8ERT - chains A and G of the 21 polymer chains in the assembly; structure by electron microscopy, 3.30 A resolution.

# Chain A (and G)
Protein: NACHT, LRR and PYD domains-containing protein 3
From: Homo sapiens
Notes: chain G of this document is another copy of the same molecule, construct and numbering; everything in this record applies to it too
Reference sequence: Q96P20 (NLRP3_HUMAN); numbering as in UniProt (aligned over 1-95)
Amino-acid sequence (95 residues; each row starts with the number of its first residue):
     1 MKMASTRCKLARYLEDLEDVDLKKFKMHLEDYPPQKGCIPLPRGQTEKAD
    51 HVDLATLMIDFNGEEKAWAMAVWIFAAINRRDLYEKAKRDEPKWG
Swiss-Prot annotation at these positions:
  - modified residue: Ser-5 (Phosphoserine), Tyr-13 (Phosphotyrosine)
  - natural variant: Asp-21 (D21H: In KEFH)
  - mutagenesis: Lys-2 to Arg-7 (Strongly decreased interaction with MAVS and localization to mitochondria), Ser-5 (S5A: Decreased phosphorylation; increased activation of the NLRP3 inflammasome; S5D/E: Mimics phosphorylation state; decreased activation of the NLRP3 inflammasome), Arg-7 to Arg-12 (Abolished formation of the NLRP3 inflammasome), Arg-7 (R7E: Impaired ability to homooligomerize into ordered polymers), Glu-15 (E15R: Impaired ability to homooligomerize into ordered polymers. Complete loss of PYCARD/ASC filament nucleation), Leu-22 to Lys-23 (Loss of PYCARD/ASC-binding. No effect on GBP5-binding), Lys-23 to Lys-24 (Impaired ability to homooligomerize into ordered polymers. Complete loss of PYCARD/ASC filament nucleation), Lys-23 (K23E: Complete loss of PYCARD/ASC filament nucleation; when associated with E-24), Lys-24 (K24E: Complete loss of PYCARD/ASC filament nucleation; when associated with E-23), Met-27 (M27E: Impaired ability to homooligomerize into ordered polymers. Complete loss of PYCARD/ASC filament nucleation), Asp-31 (D31V: Impaired ability to homooligomerize into ordered polymers. Decreased PYCARD/ASC filament nucleation), Arg-43 (R43E: Impaired ability to homooligomerize into ordered polymers; R43W: Complete loss of PYCARD/ASC filament nucleation. Decreased PYCARD/ASC filament nucleation), 9 further mutagenesis entries in UniProt

# How chain A and chain G interact
Pairs across the interface (10; chain A residue first):
  Pro-42(A) / Glu-15(G)
  Arg-43(A) / Asp-16(G)
  Arg-43(A) / Glu-18(G)
  Arg-43(A) / Arg-80(G)
  Arg-43(A) / Asp-82(G)  salt bridge
  Gly-44(A) / Glu-15(G)  hydrogen bond (backbone-backbone)
  Gly-44(A) / Asp-16(G)
  Gly-44(A) / Leu-17(G)
  Gln-45(A) / Glu-15(G)  hydrogen bond
  Glu-47(A) / Glu-18(G)

# Overview
5 residues of chain A face 6 of chain G across their interface; the contacts include 2 hydrogen bonds and 1
salt bridge. Among the polar pairs are Arg-43(A)/Asp-82(G), Gln-45(A)/Glu-15(G) and Gly-44(A)/Glu-15(G). From
UniProt: 27 mutagenesis sites on chain A.
Chain A and chain G are both NACHT, LRR and PYD domains-containing protein 3 (Homo sapiens); the structure,
NLRP3 PYD filament, was determined by electron microscopy.
